9AWJ - chains C and B of the 5 polymer chains in the assembly; structure by electron microscopy, 2.45 A resolution.

== Chain C ==
Name: Acetylcholine receptor subunit alpha
From: Bos taurus
Reference sequence: P02709 (ACHA_BOVIN); numbering as in UniProt (aligned over 21-457)
Amino-acid sequence (437 residues; row label = number of the first residue in the row):
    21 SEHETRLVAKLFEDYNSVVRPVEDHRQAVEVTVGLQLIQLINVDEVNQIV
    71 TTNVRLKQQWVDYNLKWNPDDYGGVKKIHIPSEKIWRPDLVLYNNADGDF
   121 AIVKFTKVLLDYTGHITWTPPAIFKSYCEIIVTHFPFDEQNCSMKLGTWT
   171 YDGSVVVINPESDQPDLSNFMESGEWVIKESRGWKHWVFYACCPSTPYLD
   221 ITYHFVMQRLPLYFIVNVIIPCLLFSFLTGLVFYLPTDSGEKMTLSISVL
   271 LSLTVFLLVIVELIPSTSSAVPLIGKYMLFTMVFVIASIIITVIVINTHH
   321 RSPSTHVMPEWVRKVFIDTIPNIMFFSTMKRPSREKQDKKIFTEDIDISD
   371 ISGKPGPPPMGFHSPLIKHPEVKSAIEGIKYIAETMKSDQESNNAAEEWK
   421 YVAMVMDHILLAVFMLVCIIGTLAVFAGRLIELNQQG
Disordered / not traced: 350-386, 457
Swiss-Prot annotation at these positions:
  - glycosylation: N161 (N-linked (GlcNAc...) asparagine)
Disulfide bonds: C148-C162
Covalently attached groups: glycan linked to N161
Small-molecule neighbours: acetylcholine (ACH): Y113, W169, T170, Y210, C212, C213, Y218

== Chain B ==
Name: Acetylcholine receptor subunit epsilon
From: Bos taurus
Reference sequence: P02715 (ACHE_BOVIN); numbering as in UniProt (aligned over 21-491)
Amino-acid sequence (471 residues; row label = number of the first residue in the row):
    21 KNEELRLYHYLFDTYDPGRRPVQEPEDTVTISLKVTLTNLISLNEKEETL
    71 TTSVWIGIDWQDYRLNYSKGDFGGVETLRVPSELVWLPEIVLENNIDGQF
   121 GVAYEANVLVSEGGYLSWLPPAIYRSTCAVEVTYFPFDWQNCSLVFRSQT
   171 YNAEEVEFVFAVDDEGKTISKIDIDTEAYTENGEWAIDFCPGVIRRHDGD
   221 SAGGPGETDVIYSLIIRRKPLFYVINIIVPCVLISGLVLLAYFLPAQAGG
   271 QKCTVSINVLLAQTVFLFLIAQKTPETSLSVPLLGRYLIFVMVVATLIVM
   321 NCVIVLNVSLRTPTTHAMSPRLRYVLLELLPQLLGSGAPPEIPRAASPPR
   371 RASSLGLLLRAEELILKKPRSELVFEQQRHRHGTWTATLCQNLGAAAPEI
   421 RCCVDAVNFVASSTRDQEATGEEVSDWVRMGKALDSICFWAALVLFLVGS
   471 SLIFLGAYFNRVPQLPYPPCM
Disordered / not traced: 354-416
Swiss-Prot annotation at these positions:
  - glycosylation (N-linked (GlcNAc...) asparagine): N86, N161
Disulfide bonds: C148-C162, C210-C490
Covalently attached groups: N-acetylglucosamine (NAG) linked to N161
Small-molecule neighbours: acetylcholine (ACH): W75, L129, L139

== How chain C and chain B interact ==
Pairs across the interface (88):
  S21(C) - R40(B)
  S21(C) - V42(B)  hydrogen bond (side chain-backbone)
  S21(C) - Q43(B)
  E24(C) - R39(B)  salt bridge
  T25(C) - D36(B)  hydrogen bond
  T25(C) - R39(B)
  V28(C) - R39(B)
  Q59(C) - T147(B)
  R75(C) - E113(B)  salt bridge
  R75(C) - F120(B)
  K97(C) - E175(B)  salt bridge
  H99(C) - R39(B)  hydrogen bond (backbone-side chain)
  H99(C) - T170(B)
  H99(C) - E175(B)  salt bridge
  K124(C) - G118(B)
  K124(C) - F120(B)
  T126(C) - Q169(B)
  K127(C) - E109(B)
  K127(C) - T170(B)
  P141(C) - F120(B)  hydrophobic
  G194(C) - T297(B)
  G194(C) - S298(B)  hydrogen bond (backbone-backbone)
  G194(C) - L299(B)
  E195(C) - E296(B)
  L230(C) - S298(B)  hydrogen bond (backbone-side chain)
  L232(C) - S298(B)
  L232(C) - V301(B)  hydrophobic
  Y233(C) - A291(B)
  Y233(C) - P295(B)
  Y233(C) - E296(B)
  Y233(C) - T297(B)
  Y233(C) - S298(B)  hydrogen bond (backbone-side chain)
  F234(C) - E296(B)
  V236(C) - V301(B)  hydrophobic
  V236(C) - I309(B)
  N237(C) - A291(B)
  P241(C) - L287(B)  hydrophobic
  P241(C) - M312(B)  hydrophobic
  F245(C) - L280(B)  hydrophobic
  F245(C) - T284(B)
  F247(C) - M320(B)  hydrophobic
  L248(C) - I277(B)  hydrophobic
  L248(C) - L280(B)  hydrophobic
  L248(C) - T316(B)
  L248(C) - V319(B)  hydrophobic
  L251(C) - M320(B)  hydrophobic
  L251(C) - V323(B)
  Y254(C) - V323(B)  hydrophobic
  Y254(C) - I324(B)  hydrophobic
  Y254(C) - N327(B)  hydrogen bond (backbone-side chain)
  Y254(C) - R331(B)  hydrogen bond
  L255(C) - V323(B)
  L255(C) - L326(B)  hydrophobic
  P256(C) - L326(B)
  P256(C) - N327(B)
  P256(C) - L330(B)  hydrophobic
  D258(C) - A268(B)
  S259(C) - A268(B)
  S259(C) - L330(B)
  E261(C) - Q271(B)
  E261(C) - K272(B)  hydrogen bond (side chain-backbone)
  E261(C) - C273(B)  hydrogen bond (side chain-backbone)
  E261(C) - T274(B)  hydrogen bond
  E261(C) - L326(B)
  S268(C) - I277(B)
  S272(C) - L281(B)
  V275(C) - F288(B)  hydrophobic
  F276(C) - F288(B)  hydrophobic
  V279(C) - F288(B)  hydrophobic
  F346(C) - T335(B)
  F346(C) - H336(B)
  S347(C) - T334(B)  hydrogen bond (side chain-backbone)
  S347(C) - T335(B)  hydrogen bond (backbone-backbone)
  M349(C) - T334(B)
  K388(C) - E419(B)  salt bridge
  I396(C) - C423(B)  hydrophobic
  I399(C) - A426(B)  hydrophobic
  K400(C) - C422(B)  hydrogen bond (side chain-backbone)
  K400(C) - C423(B)
  A403(C) - F429(B)
  M406(C) - V430(B)  hydrophobic
  K407(C) - F429(B)
  Q410(C) - F429(B)
  Q410(C) - S433(B)  hydrogen bond
  E417(C) - T334(B)
  Y421(C) - T335(B)
  M424(C) - T335(B)  hydrogen bond
  M424(C) - H336(B)  hydrogen bond
Also at the interface, not in a pair above, chain C (67 interface residues in all): E22, I61, N73, G93, V95, I100, I143, M191, E192, P231, I240, L244, T264, L265, V269, I402, H428
Also at the interface, not in a pair above, chain B (66 interface residues in all): P45, K66, Y83, N114, N115, I116, Q119, G121, Y171, G269, T294, S300, V313, A337

== In short ==
The interface between chain C and chain B involves 67 residues on one side and 66 on the other; the contacts
include 17 hydrogen bonds and 5 salt bridges. Polar pairs include E24(C)-R39(B), R75(C)-E113(B) and
K97(C)-E175(B). Ligands of chain C: acetylcholine. Chain B binds acetylcholine.
Chain C is Acetylcholine receptor subunit alpha and chain B is Acetylcholine receptor subunit epsilon, both
from Bos taurus; the structure, Bovine adult muscle nAChR bound to ACh, was determined by electron microscopy,
deposited together with 9AVU, 9AVV and 9AWK.
